Entry 9ITS (electron microscopy, 2.89 A resolution); this record covers chains B and D of the 26 polymer chains in the assembly.

Chain B:
Name: ATP synthase subunit alpha
From: Chloroflexus aurantiacus J-10-fl
Notes: EC 7.1.2.2
UniProt: A9WGS6 (ATPA_CHLAA); numbering as in UniProt (aligned over 1-522)
Amino-acid sequence (522 residues; row label = number of the first residue in the row):
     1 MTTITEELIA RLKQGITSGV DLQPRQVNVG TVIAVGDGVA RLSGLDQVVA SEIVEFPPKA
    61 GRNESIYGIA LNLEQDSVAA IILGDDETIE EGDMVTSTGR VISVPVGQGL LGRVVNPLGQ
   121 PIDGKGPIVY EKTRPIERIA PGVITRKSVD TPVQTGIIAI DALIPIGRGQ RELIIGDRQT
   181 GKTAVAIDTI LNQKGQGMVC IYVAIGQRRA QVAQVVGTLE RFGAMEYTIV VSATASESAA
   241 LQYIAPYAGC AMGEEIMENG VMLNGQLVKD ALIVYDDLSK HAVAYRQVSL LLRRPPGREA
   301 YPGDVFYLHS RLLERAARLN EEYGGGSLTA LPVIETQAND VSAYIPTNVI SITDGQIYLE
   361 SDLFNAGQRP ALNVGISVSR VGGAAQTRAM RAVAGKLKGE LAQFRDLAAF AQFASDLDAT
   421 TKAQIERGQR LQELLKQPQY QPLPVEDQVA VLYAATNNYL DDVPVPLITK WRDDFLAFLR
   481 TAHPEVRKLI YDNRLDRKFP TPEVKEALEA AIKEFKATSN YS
Unresolved in the structure: 1-17, 522
Bound ions: Mg2+: T183 (together with ATP)
Small-molecule neighbours:
  - ADP (adenosine-5'-diphosphate): S379, R380, V381, G382
  - ATP (adenosine-5'-triphosphate): D177, R178, Q179, T180, G181, K182, T183, A184, Q207, E335, F364, R369, P370, Q437, P438, Q439
Curated features (UniProtKB/Swiss-Prot):
  - binding site (ATP): G176 to T183
  - site: S377 (Required for activity)

Chain D:
Name: ATP synthase subunit beta
From: Chloroflexus aurantiacus J-10-fl
Notes: EC 7.1.2.2
UniProt: A9WGS4 (ATPB_CHLAA); numbering as in UniProt (aligned over 1-471)
Amino-acid sequence (471 residues; each row starts with the number of its first residue):
     1 MPAKGVIQEI IGVVIRAKFP EDEVPEIYNA IEIPLGNGDR LVCEVQQQLG NGVVKAVAMG
    61 STDGLRRGLE VIDTGRPIAV PVGPATLGRV FNVLGDPIDG MGPIGPEVER RPIHRDPPSF
   121 EEQNTQAQIF ETGIKVIDLI APFTRGGKTA IFGGAGVGKT VVIQELIANI AKEQSGFSVF
   181 AGVGERSREG NDLIHEMKEA RIDENTTVFD KTVMVFGQMN EPPGARLRVG LTALTMAEYF
   241 RDEGRDILLF IDNIFRFVQA GSEVSSLLGR MPSQVGYQPT LGTEMGELQE RITSTKRGSI
   301 TSMQAVYVPA DDYTDPAPAT VFSHLDATIS LERSIAERAI FPAVDPLAST SRILDPNIVG
   361 EEHYRVAQEV KRVLQRYKDL KDIIAILGME ELSDEDKLTV QRARKIELFF SQPFTVAQQF
   421 TGRPGKYVPV KKTVESFARL LNGEGDHIPE SFFYMQGDFD DVLAAYEASQ K
Bound ions: Mg2+: T160 (together with ADP, phosphate ion)
Small-molecule neighbours: ADP (adenosine-5'-diphosphate): G154, A155, G156, V157, G158, K159, T160, V161, E189, F341, F414, A417, F420, T421
Curated features (UniProtKB/Swiss-Prot):
  - binding site (ATP): G153 to T160

Chain B / chain D interface:
Residue-residue contacts (94; chain B residue first):
  L45(B) - R67(D)
  D46(B) - R67(D)
  Q47(B) - R66(D)
  V48(B) - L65(D)
  V48(B) - R66(D)
  V49(B) - D63(D)
  V49(B) - G64(D)
  V49(B) - L65(D)
  A50(B) - I10(D)  hydrophobic
  A50(B) - T62(D)
  A50(B) - L65(D)  hydrogen bond (backbone-backbone)
  S51(B) - D63(D)  hydrogen bond
  L71(B) - I10(D)
  N72(B) - I11(D)
  L73(B) - E9(D)
  L73(B) - I10(D)  hydrogen bond (backbone-backbone)
  L73(B) - R67(D)
  E74(B) - E9(D)
  E74(B) - R67(D)  hydrogen bond (backbone-side chain)
  Q75(B) - Q8(D)
  Q75(B) - E9(D)
  V78(B) - R67(D)
  E137(B) - D63(D)
  A140(B) - N220(D)
  G142(B) - N191(D)  hydrogen bond (backbone-side chain)
  V143(B) - I98(D)  hydrophobic
  V143(B) - N191(D)
  V143(B) - H195(D)
  I144(B) - D99(D)
  I144(B) - G100(D)
  R146(B) - S187(D)
  R146(B) - N191(D)
  R146(B) - D192(D)
  K147(B) - D192(D)  hydrogen bond (backbone-side chain)
  S148(B) - D192(D)
  S148(B) - E196(D)  hydrogen bond
  R171(B) - R186(D)
  R294(B) - I11(D)
  R294(B) - G12(D)
  P295(B) - S266(D)
  R298(B) - Q259(D)  hydrogen bond
  R298(B) - S262(D)  hydrogen bond
  R298(B) - V275(D)
  R298(B) - G276(D)
  R298(B) - Y277(D)
  G303(B) - E263(D)
  D304(B) - L267(D)
  F306(B) - R226(D)
  F306(B) - E263(D)
  Y307(B) - V13(D)  hydrophobic
  Y307(B) - S61(D)
  Y307(B) - N220(D)
  Y307(B) - E221(D)
  Y307(B) - P222(D)
  Y307(B) - E263(D)
  S310(B) - M219(D)  hydrogen bond (side chain-backbone)
  S310(B) - N220(D)
  E314(B) - E185(D)
  E314(B) - S187(D)  hydrogen bond
  E314(B) - Q218(D)
  E314(B) - M219(D)
  E314(B) - N220(D)
  I350(B) - Y307(D)
  S351(B) - R186(D)  hydrogen bond (backbone-side chain)
  S351(B) - M219(D)
  S351(B) - F255(D)
  S351(B) - R256(D)
  I352(B) - R186(D)  hydrogen bond (backbone-side chain)
  I352(B) - M219(D)  hydrophobic
  T353(B) - R186(D)  hydrogen bond (backbone-side chain)
  D354(B) - R186(D)
  D354(B) - R188(D)  salt bridge
  Q356(B) - A155(D)
  V374(B) - R333(D)
  V374(B) - E337(D)
  G375(B) - R333(D)  hydrogen bond (backbone-side chain)
  G375(B) - E337(D)
  S377(B) - R333(D)  hydrogen bond (backbone-side chain)
  V378(B) - A155(D)
  V378(B) - G156(D)
  V378(B) - R333(D)
  R380(B) - A155(D)
  R380(B) - G156(D)
  R380(B) - R186(D)
  R380(B) - R188(D)
  R380(B) - E189(D)  salt bridge
  V381(B) - R188(D)
  R391(B) - Q419(D)
  R391(B) - F420(D)  hydrogen bond (side chain-backbone)
  A402(B) - E337(D)
  R405(B) - E337(D)  salt bridge
  F410(B) - A385(D)  hydrophobic
  L417(B) - I386(D)
  T421(B) - A385(D)  hydrogen bond (side chain-backbone)
Also at the interface, not in a pair above, chain B (60 interface residues in all): S77, I139, V149, P296, G297, R311, Y344, I376, K398, G399, D418
Also at the interface, not in a pair above, chain D (56 interface residues in all): G60, L193, P223, G269, I384, G388

Summary:
60 residues of chain B and 56 residues of chain D are in contact; the contacts include 18 hydrogen bonds and 3
salt bridges. Polar pairs include D354(B)-R188(D), R380(B)-E189(D) and R405(B)-E337(D). ADP is bound between
chain B and chain D. Bound to chain B: ATP.
Chain B is ATP synthase subunit alpha and chain D is ATP synthase subunit beta, both from Chloroflexus
aurantiacus J-10-fl; the structure, Chloroflexus aurantiacus ADP-bound ATP synthase, state 1, was determined
by electron microscopy (same publication as 9ITJ, 9ITK, 9ITL, 9ITM, 9ITN, 9ITO and 11 further entries).
